PDB entry 7V94 | electron microscopy, 2.70 A resolution | chains A and C of the 4 polymer chains in the assembly

Chain A:
Molecule: Cas12c2
Source organism: uncultured archaeon
Sequence (1232 residues; numbered -13 to 1218; the number before each row is that of its first residue; numbers below 1 keep their minus sign (Met-13 is residue -13)):
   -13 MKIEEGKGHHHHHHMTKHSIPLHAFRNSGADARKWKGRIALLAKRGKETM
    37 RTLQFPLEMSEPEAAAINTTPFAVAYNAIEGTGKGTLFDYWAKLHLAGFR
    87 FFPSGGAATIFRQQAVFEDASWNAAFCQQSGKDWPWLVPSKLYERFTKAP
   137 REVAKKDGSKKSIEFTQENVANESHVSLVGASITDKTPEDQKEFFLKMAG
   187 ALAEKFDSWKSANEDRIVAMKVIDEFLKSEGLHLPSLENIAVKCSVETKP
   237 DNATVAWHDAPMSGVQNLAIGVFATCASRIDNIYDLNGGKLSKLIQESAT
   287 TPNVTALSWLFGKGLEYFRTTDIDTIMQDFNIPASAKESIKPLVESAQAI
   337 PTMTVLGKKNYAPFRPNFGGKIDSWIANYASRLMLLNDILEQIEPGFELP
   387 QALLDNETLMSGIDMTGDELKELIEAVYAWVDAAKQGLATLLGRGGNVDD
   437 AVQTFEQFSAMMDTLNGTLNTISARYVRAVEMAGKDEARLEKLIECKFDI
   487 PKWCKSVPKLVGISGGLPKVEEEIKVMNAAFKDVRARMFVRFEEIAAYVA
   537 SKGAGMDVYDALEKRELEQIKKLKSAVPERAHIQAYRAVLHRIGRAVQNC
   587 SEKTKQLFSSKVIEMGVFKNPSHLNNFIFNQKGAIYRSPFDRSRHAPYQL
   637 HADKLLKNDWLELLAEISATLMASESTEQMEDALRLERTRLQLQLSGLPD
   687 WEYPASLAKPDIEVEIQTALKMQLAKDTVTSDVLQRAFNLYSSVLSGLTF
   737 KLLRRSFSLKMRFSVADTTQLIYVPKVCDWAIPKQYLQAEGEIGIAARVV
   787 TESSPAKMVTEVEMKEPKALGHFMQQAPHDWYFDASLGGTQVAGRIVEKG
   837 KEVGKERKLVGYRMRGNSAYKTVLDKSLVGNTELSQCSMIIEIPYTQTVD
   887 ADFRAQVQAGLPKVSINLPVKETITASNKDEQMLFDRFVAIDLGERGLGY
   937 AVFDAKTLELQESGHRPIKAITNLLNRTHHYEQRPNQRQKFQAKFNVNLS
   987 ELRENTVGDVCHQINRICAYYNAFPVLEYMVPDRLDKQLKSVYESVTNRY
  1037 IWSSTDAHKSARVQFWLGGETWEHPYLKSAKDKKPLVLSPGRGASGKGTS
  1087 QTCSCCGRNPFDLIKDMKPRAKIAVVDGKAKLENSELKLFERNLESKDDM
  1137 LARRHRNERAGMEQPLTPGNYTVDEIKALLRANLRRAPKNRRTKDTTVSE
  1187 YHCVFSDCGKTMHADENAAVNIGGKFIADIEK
Disordered / not traced: -13 to 4, 141-144, 558-566, 913-918, 1081-1198, 1218
From the paper describing this entry:
  - catalytic residues: Asp928, Glu1014, Asp1201
  - binding site for sgRNA: His9, Arg12, Ser14, Arg19, Met36, Arg37, Phe626, Lys762, Gln771, Tyr772, Gln812, His815, Arg849, Gly852, Asn853, Ser854, Tyr856, Lys857, Lys955, Asn959, Arg963, Asn982, Asn991, His998, Gln999, Arg1002
  - binding site for target DNA (target strand) (chain C): Met36, Phe626, Gln872
  - binding site for target DNA (non target strand): Arg137, Thr291, Ser294, Arg351
  - specificity-determining residues: Arg137, Arg351
  - mutagenesis - R137A, R351A: abolished binding to target DNA (non target strand)
  - conformationally variable residues (order/disorder transition): Phe626 to Arg630
  - mutagenesis - D928A: abolished catalytic activity on pre-sgRNA

Chain C:
Molecule: target DNA (target strand)
Sequence (33 nucleotides; numbered -7 to 25; the number before each row is that of its first residue; numbers below 1 keep their minus sign (DA-7 is residue -7)):
    -7 AGGTTGCCAAGCGCACCTAATTTCCCATTTTAG
Disordered / not traced: -7 to 0, 24-25

Interface between chain A and chain C:
Contacting residue pairs - 59 pairs, chain A then chain C:
  Met36(A) with DC17(C), base contact; DC18(C), phosphate contact
  Arg137(A) with DT20(C), hydrogen bond to the base; DT21(C), sugar contact
  Glu138(A) with DT21(C), hydrogen bond to the phosphate
  Ala140(A) with DT20(C), hydrogen bond to the phosphate
  Lys196(A) with DT22(C), salt bridge to the phosphate
  Gln282(A) with DT15(C), hydrogen bond to the phosphate
  Asn289(A) with DC18(C), base contact
  Pro352(A) with DC16(C), sugar contact
  Asn353(A) with DC16(C), base contact
  Gly356(A) with DT15(C), sugar contact; DC16(C), sugar contact
  Asp359(A) with DT15(C), sugar contact
  Ser360(A) with DT14(C), hydrogen bond to the base; DT15(C), sugar contact
  Ala363(A) with DT14(C), phosphate contact; DT15(C), phosphate contact
  Asn364(A) with DT13(C), hydrogen bond to the base; DT14(C), sugar contact
  Gly453(A) with DG3(C), sugar contact
  Asn456(A) with DA2(C), phosphate contact; DG3(C), phosphate contact
  Thr457(A) with DG3(C), hydrogen bond to the sugar
  Ala460(A) with DA2(C), sugar contact
  Ser624(A) with DA1(C), hydrogen bond to the base
  Phe626(A) with DA1(C), base contact
  Asp627(A) with DA1(C), base contact
  Arg628(A) with DA1(C), hydrogen bond to the sugar
  Val700(A) with DG5(C), phosphate contact
  Glu701(A) with DG5(C), sugar contact; DC6(C), hydrogen bond to the phosphate
  Gln703(A) with DC4(C), phosphate contact
  Ser729(A) with DG5(C), base contact; DC6(C), sugar contact
  Gly733(A) with DC6(C), phosphate contact; DA7(C), phosphate contact
  Phe736(A) with DA7(C), phosphate contact; DC8(C), sugar contact
  Lys737(A) with DC8(C), salt bridge to the phosphate
  Lys835(A) with DA19(C), salt bridge to the phosphate
  Ser871(A) with DC18(C), phosphate contact
  Gln872(A) with DC17(C), sugar contact; DC18(C), phosphate contact
  Pro905(A) with DC17(C), base contact
  Tyr967(A) with DC9(C), sugar contact
  Arg974(A) with DC9(C), sugar contact
  Gln975(A) with DA7(C), hydrogen bond to the base; DC8(C), hydrogen bond to the sugar
  Gln978(A) with DC9(C), phosphate contact
  Leu985(A) with DT10(C), phosphate contact
  Arg989(A) with DT10(C), salt bridge to the phosphate
  Ser1027(A) with DA11(C), hydrogen bond to the phosphate
  Thr1041(A) with DA12(C), sugar contact; DT13(C), phosphate contact
  Asp1042(A) with DT13(C), phosphate contact
  Ala1043(A) with DA12(C), sugar contact; DT13(C), hydrogen bond to the phosphate
  His1044(A) with DA12(C), salt bridge to the phosphate
Interface residues without a listed pair, chain A (55 interface residues in all): Val139, Ser278, Thr291, Arg351, Ser367, Asp449, Ser629, Ile702, Leu726, Val730, Ser986

Summary:
55 residues of chain A face 22 of chain C across their interface, with 14 hydrogen bonds and 5 salt bridges.
Among the polar pairs are Arg137(A)-DT20(C), Ser360(A)-DT14(C) and Asn364(A)-DT13(C). The paper reports
catalytic residues Asp928(A), Glu1014(A) and Asp1201(A); R137A and R351A of chain A abolish binding to target
DNA (non target strand).
Chain A is Cas12c2 (uncultured archaeon) and chain C is target DNA (target strand); the structure, Cryo-EM
structure of the Cas12c2-sgRNA-target DNA ternary complex, was determined by electron microscopy together with
7V93 from the same study.
